Entry 8C4V (electron microscopy, 3.14 A resolution); this record covers chains A and P of the 6 polymer chains in the assembly.

# Chain A
Name: RNA-directed RNA polymerase L
Organism: Hantaan virus 76-118
Notes: EC 2.7.7.48, 3.1.-.-
UniProtKB: P23456 (L_HANTV); residue numbers follow UniProt; this construct covers 1-2151
Amino-acid sequence (2173 residues; row label = number of the first residue in the row; numbers below 1 keep their minus sign (Met-21 is residue -21)):
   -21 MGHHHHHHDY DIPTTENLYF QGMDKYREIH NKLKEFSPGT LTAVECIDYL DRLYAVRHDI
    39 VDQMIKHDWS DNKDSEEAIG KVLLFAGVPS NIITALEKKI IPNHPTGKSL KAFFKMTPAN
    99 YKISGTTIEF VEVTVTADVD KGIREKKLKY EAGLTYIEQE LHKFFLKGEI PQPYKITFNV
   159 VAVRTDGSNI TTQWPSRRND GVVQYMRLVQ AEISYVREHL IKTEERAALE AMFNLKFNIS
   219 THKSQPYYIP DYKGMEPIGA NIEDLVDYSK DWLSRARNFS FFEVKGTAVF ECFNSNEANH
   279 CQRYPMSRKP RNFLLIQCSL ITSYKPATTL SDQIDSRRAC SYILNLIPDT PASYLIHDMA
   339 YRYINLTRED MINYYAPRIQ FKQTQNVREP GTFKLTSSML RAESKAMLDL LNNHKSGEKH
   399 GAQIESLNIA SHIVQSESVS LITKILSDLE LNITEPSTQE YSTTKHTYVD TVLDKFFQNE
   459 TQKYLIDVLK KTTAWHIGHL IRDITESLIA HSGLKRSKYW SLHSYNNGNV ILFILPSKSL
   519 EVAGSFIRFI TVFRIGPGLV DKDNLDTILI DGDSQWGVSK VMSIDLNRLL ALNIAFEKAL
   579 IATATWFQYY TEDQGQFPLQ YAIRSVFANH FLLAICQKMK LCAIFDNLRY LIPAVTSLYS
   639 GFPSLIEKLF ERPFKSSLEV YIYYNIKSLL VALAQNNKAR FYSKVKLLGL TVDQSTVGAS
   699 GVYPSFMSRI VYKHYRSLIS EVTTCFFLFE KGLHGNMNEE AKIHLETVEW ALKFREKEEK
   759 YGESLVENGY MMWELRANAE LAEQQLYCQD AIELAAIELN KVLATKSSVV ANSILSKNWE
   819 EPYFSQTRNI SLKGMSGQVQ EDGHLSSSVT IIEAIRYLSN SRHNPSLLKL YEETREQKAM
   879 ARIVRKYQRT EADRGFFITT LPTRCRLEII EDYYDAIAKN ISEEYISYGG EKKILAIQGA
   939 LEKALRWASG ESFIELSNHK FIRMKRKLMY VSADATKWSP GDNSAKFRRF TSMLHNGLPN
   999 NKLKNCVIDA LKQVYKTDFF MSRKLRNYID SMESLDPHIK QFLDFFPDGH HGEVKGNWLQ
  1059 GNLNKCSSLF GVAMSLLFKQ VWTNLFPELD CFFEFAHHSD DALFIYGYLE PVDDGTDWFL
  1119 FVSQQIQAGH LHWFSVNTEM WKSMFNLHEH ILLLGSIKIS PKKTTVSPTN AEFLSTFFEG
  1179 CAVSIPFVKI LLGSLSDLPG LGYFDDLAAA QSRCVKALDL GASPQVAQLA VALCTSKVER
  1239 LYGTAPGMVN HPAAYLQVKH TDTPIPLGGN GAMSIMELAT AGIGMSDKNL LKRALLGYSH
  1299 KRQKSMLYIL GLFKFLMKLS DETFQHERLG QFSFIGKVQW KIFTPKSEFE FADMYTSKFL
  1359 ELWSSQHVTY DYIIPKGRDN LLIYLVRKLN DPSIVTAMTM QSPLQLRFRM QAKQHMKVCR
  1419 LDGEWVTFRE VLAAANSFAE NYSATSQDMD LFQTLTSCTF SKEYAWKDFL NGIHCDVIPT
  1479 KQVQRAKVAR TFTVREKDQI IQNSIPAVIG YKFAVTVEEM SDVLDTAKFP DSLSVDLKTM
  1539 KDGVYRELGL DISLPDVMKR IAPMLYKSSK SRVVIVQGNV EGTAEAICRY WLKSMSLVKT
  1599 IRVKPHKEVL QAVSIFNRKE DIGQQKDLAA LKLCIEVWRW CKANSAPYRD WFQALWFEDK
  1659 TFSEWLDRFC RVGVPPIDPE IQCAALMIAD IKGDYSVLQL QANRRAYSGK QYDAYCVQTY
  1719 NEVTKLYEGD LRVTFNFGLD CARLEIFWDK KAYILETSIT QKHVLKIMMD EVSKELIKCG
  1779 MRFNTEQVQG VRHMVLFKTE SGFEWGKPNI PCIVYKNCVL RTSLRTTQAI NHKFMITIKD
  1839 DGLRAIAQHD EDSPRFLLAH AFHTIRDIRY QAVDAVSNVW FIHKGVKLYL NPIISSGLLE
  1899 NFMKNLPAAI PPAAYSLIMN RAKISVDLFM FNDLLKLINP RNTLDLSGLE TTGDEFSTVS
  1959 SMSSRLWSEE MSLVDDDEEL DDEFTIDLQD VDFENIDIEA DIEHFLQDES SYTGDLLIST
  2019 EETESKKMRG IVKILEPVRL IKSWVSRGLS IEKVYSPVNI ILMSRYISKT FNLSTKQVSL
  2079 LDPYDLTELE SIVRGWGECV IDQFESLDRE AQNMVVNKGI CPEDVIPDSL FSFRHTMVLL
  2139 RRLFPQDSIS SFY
Unresolved in the structure: -21 to 225, 392-400, 433-448, 676-698, 1455-1463, 1495-1501, 1566-1568, 1601-2151
Construct notes: initiating methionine (-21); expression tag (-20 to 0); engineered mutation Ala97 (Asp in P23456)
Metal / ion sites: Mg2+: Asp1099, Glu1170
From the paper describing this entry:
  - binding site for the 25-nt RNA strand (chain P): Tyr1564
  - conformationally variable residues (helix shift): Pro1401 to Lys1411
  - mutagenesis - D97A: abolished catalytic activity (ENDO activity) (proposed by the authors, not directly observed)

# Chain P
Molecule: 25-nt RNA strand
Sequence (25 nucleotides; row label = number of the first residue in the row):
    12 UAGUAGUAGA CUCCGCAAAA GAAAG
Unresolved in the structure: 12, 22-36

# How chain A and chain P interact
Pairs across the interface (38):
  Phe725(A) with A19(P), phosphate contact; G20(P), phosphate contact
  Lys729(A) with A19(P), salt bridge to the phosphate
  Thr825(A) with A13(P), sugar contact; G14(P), phosphate contact
  Ile828(A) with G14(P), phosphate contact
  Leu830(A) with U15(P), phosphate contact
  Arg887(A) with A19(P), salt bridge to the phosphate
  Asn1062(A) with A21(P), hydrogen bond to the base
  His1096(A) with G20(P), base contact; A21(P), hydrogen bond to the phosphate
  Ser1097(A) with A21(P), hydrogen bond to the phosphate
  Asp1098(A) with A21(P), hydrogen bond to the sugar
  Asp1099(A) with A21(P), hydrogen bond to the phosphate
  Leu1172(A) with G20(P), sugar contact; A21(P), sugar contact
  Ser1173(A) with G20(P), sugar contact; A21(P), phosphate contact
  Lys1187(A) with U18(P), phosphate contact; A19(P), phosphate contact; G20(P), salt bridge to the phosphate
  Ile1188(A) with U18(P), sugar contact; A19(P), sugar contact
  Gly1191(A) with G17(P), sugar contact; U18(P), sugar contact
  Ser1194(A) with G17(P), hydrogen bond to the sugar; U18(P), sugar contact
  Asp1195(A) with G17(P), sugar contact
  Pro1197(A) with A16(P), sugar contact
  Arg1211(A) with G17(P), hydrogen bond to the sugar
  Ile1372(A) with G14(P), phosphate contact
  Tyr1382(A) with G14(P), phosphate contact
  Lys1386(A) with G14(P), sugar contact
  Ser1391(A) with U15(P), hydrogen bond to the sugar
  Ile1392(A) with G14(P), sugar contact
  Ala1395(A) with U15(P), phosphate contact; A16(P), phosphate contact
  Tyr1564(A) with A13(P), base contact
Other interface residues (no listed pair), chain A (29 interface residues in all): Leu1196, Asp1389

# Summary
Chain A and chain P form an interface of 29 and 9 residues respectively, with 8 hydrogen bonds and 3 salt
bridges. Polar contacts include Asn1062(A)-A21(P), Asp1098(A)-A21(P) and Ser1194(A)-G17(P). The paper reports
a binding site for the 25-nt RNA strand (chain P) at Tyr1564(A); D97A of chain A abolishes catalytic activity
(ENDO activity).
Chain A is RNA-directed RNA polymerase L (Hantaan virus 76-118) and chain P is a 25-nt RNA strand; the
structure, Hantaan virus polymerase in replication elongation state, was determined by electron microscopy
together with 8C4S, 8C4T and 8C4U from the same study.
